PDB entry 6SNW | electron microscopy, 3.90 A resolution | chains B and D of the 5 polymer chains in the assembly

# Chain B
Protein: Coxsackievirus VP2
Source organism: Coxsackievirus A10
Notes: EC 3.4.22.29, 3.6.1.15, 3.4.22.28, 2.7.7.48
UniProt: Q6JKR9 (Q6JKR9_9ENTO); residues 1-255 here correspond to UniProt positions 70-324 (UniProt number = residue number + 69)
Amino-acid sequence (255 residues; row label = number of the first residue in the row):
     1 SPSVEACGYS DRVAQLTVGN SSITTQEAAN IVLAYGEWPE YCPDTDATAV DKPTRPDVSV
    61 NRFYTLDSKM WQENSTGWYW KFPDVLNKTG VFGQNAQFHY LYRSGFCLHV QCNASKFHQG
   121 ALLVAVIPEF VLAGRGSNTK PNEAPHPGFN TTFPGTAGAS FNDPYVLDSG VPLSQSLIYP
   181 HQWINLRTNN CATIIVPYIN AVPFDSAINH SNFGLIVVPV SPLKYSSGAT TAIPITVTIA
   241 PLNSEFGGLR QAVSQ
Disordered / not traced: 1-9

# Chain D
Protein: Coxsackievirus VP4
Source organism: Coxsackievirus A10
Notes: EC 3.4.22.29, 3.6.1.15, 3.4.22.28, 2.7.7.48
UniProt: Q6JKR9 (Q6JKR9_9ENTO); residues 1-69 here = UniProt positions 1-69
Amino-acid sequence (69 residues; numbered 1 to 69; the number before each row is that of its first residue):
     1 MGAQVSSQRS GSHETGNVAT GGSTINFTNI NYYKDSYAAS ASRQDFTQDP KKFTQPVLDS
    61 IRELSAPLN
Disordered / not traced: 1-27, 69

# Interface between chain B and chain D
Residue-residue contacts (11):
  D11(B) with P67(D)
  N30(B) with V57(D)
  I31(B) with V57(D); L58(D), hydrogen bond (backbone-backbone)
  V32(B) with P56(D)
  L33(B) with P56(D), hydrogen bond (backbone-backbone); L58(D), hydrophobic
  Y35(B) with K52(D); F53(D), hydrophobic
  W38(B) with L58(D), hydrophobic
  T188(B) with L68(D)
Other interface residues (no listed pair), chain B (11 interface residues in all): R12, A29, G36
Other interface residues (no listed pair), chain D (9 interface residues in all): D59, I61

# Summary
11 residues of chain B face 9 of chain D across their interface; the contacts include 2 hydrogen bonds. The
backbones hydrogen-bond at I31(B)-L58(D) and L33(B)-P56(D).
Here chain B is Coxsackievirus VP2 and chain D is Coxsackievirus VP4, both from Coxsackievirus A10. Entry 6SNW
(Structure of Coxsackievirus A10 complexed with its receptor KREMEN1) was determined by electron microscopy
together with 6SMG and 6SNB from the same study.
